5ELE - chains A and E of the 5 polymer chains in the assembly; structure by X-ray diffraction, 1.60 A resolution.

Chain A (and E):
Protein: Cholera enterotoxin subunit B
Source organism: Vibrio cholerae O1
Notes: chain E of this document is another copy of the same molecule, construct and numbering; everything in this record applies to it too
UniProt: P01556 (CHTB_VIBCH); residues 1-103 here correspond to UniProt positions 22-124 (UniProt number = residue number + 21)
Chain sequence (103 residues; numbered 1 to 103; the number before each row is that of its first residue):
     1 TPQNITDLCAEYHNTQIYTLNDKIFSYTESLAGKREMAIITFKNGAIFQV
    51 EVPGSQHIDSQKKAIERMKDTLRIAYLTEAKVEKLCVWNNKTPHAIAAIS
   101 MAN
Disulfide bonds: Cys-9/Cys-86
Bound ions: Ca2+ site 1: Glu-79 (together with bicine) (shared with 1 residue of chain F)
Small-molecule neighbours:
  - bicine (BCN), molecule 1: Lys-23, Tyr-76, Leu-77, Glu-79
  - bicine (BCN), molecule 2: Glu-79, Ala-80, Lys-81, Asn-103
  - alpha-L-fucopyranose (FUC): Tyr-18, Gly-45, Ala-46, Ile-47, Phe-48, Thr-92, Pro-93, His-94
From the paper describing this entry:
  - binding site for alpha-L-fucopyranose: Gln-3
  - binding site for 2-acetamido-2-deoxy-alpha-D-glucopyranose: Gly-45
  - binding site for beta-D-galactopyranose: Tyr-18, His-94
  - conformationally variable residues (side-chain flip): Gln-16

Chain A / chain E interface:
Pairs across the interface - 60 pairs, chain A then chain E:
  Phe-25(A) with Ala-102(E)
  Ser-26(A) with Met-101(E); Ala-102(E)
  Tyr-27(A) with Ile-99(E); Ser-100(E); Met-101(E), hydrogen bond (backbone-backbone)
  Thr-28(A) with Ile-5(E); Ile-99(E); Ser-100(E)
  Glu-29(A) with Arg-67(E); Met-68(E), hydrogen bond (side chain-backbone); Thr-71(E), hydrogen bond; Ala-98(E); Ile-99(E), hydrogen bond (backbone-backbone)
  Ser-30(A) with Leu-8(E); Ala-97(E); Ala-98(E)
  Leu-31(A) with Gln-61(E), hydrogen bond (backbone-side chain); Ala-64(E), hydrophobic; Ile-65(E), hydrophobic; Met-68(E), hydrophobic; Trp-88(E), hydrophobic; Ile-96(E); Ala-97(E), hydrogen bond (backbone-backbone)
  Ala-32(A) with Tyr-12(E); Gln-61(E); Ala-97(E)
  Gly-33(A) with Tyr-12(E), hydrogen bond (backbone-side chain); Ile-58(E); Gln-61(E)
  Lys-34(A) with Ile-58(E)
  Arg-35(A) with Thr-1(E); Pro-2(E); Glu-11(E), salt bridge; Tyr-12(E)
  Glu-36(A) with Ile-58(E); Ser-60(E), hydrogen bond; Gln-61(E)
  Met-37(A) with Thr-1(E)
  Ile-39(A) with Pro-2(E); Gln-3(E); Asn-4(E)
  Ile-47(A) with Gln-3(E)
  Gln-49(A) with Thr-1(E)
  Glu-66(A) with Arg-67(E), salt bridge
  Lys-69(A) with Arg-67(E)
  Asp-70(A) with Arg-67(E), salt bridge
  Arg-73(A) with Arg-67(E), hydrogen bond (side chain-backbone); Asp-70(E); Thr-71(E), hydrogen bond
  Tyr-76(A) with Met-101(E), hydrogen bond (side chain-backbone); Ala-102(E), hydrogen bond (side chain-backbone); Asn-103(E)
  Leu-77(A) with Ile-74(E), hydrophobic; Thr-78(E); Ala-80(E), hydrophobic
  Thr-92(A) with Thr-1(E); Gln-3(E)
  Pro-93(A) with Pro-2(E); Gln-3(E)
Other interface residues (no listed pair), chain E (31 interface residues in all): Val-50, Lys-63

Summary:
24 residues of chain A face 31 of chain E across their interface, with 12 hydrogen bonds and 3 salt bridges.
Among the polar pairs are Arg-35(A)/Glu-11(E), Glu-66(A)/Arg-67(E) and Asp-70(A)/Arg-67(E). Chain A binds
alpha-L-fucopyranose and bicine. From the paper: a binding site for beta-D-galactopyranose at Tyr-18(A) and
His-94(A); a binding site for alpha-L-fucopyranose at Gln-3(A).
Chain A and chain E are both Cholera enterotoxin subunit B (Vibrio cholerae O1); the structure, Cholera toxin
El Tor B-pentamer in complex with A Lewis-y, was determined by X-ray diffraction together with 5ELB, 5ELD and
5ELF from the same study.
